1DRG - chains C and A of the 3 polymer chains in the assembly; structure by X-ray diffraction, 2.55 A resolution.

[Chain C]
Molecule: 19-nt DNA strand
Sequence (19 nucleotides; each row starts with the number of its first residue):
     1 ATATGCTATA CGAAGTTAT

[Chain A]
Name: Cre recombinase
From: Enterobacteria phage P1
Reference sequence: P06956 (RECR_BPP1); residue numbers follow UniProt; this construct covers 21-343
Chain sequence (323 residues; each row starts with the number of its first residue):
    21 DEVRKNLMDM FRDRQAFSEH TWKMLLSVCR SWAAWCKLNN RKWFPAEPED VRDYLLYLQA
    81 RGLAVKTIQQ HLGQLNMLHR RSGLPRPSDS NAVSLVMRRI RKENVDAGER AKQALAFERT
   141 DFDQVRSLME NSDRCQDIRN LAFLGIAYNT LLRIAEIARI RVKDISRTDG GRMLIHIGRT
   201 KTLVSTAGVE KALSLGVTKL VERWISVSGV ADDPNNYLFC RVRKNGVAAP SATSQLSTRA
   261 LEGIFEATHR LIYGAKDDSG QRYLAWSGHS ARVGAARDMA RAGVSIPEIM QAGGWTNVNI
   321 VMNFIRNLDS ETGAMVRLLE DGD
Disordered / not traced: 199-208
Sequence notes: engineered mutation Phe324 (Tyr in P06956)
Swiss-Prot annotation at these positions:
  - active site: Arg173, His289, Arg292, Trp315
Reported in the primary citation:
  - self-association interface (contacts with another copy of this molecule); pairs are residue here / residue on that copy: Ile306-Ile306 (hydrophobic contact), Asn319-Asn319 (hydrogen bond)

[Chain C / chain A interface]
Residue-residue contacts (46; chain C residue first):
  DA3(C) - Arg121(A)  salt bridge to the phosphate
  DT4(C) - Gln89(A)  base contact
  DT4(C) - Arg106(A)  hydrogen bond to the phosphate
  DT4(C) - Arg121(A)  salt bridge to the phosphate
  DG5(C) - Asn96(A)  hydrogen bond to the phosphate
  DG5(C) - Arg100(A)  salt bridge to the phosphate
  DG5(C) - Arg106(A)  salt bridge to the phosphate
  DC6(C) - Phe37(A)  phosphate contact
  DC6(C) - Thr41(A)  sugar contact
  DC6(C) - Met97(A)  phosphate contact
  DC6(C) - Arg100(A)  salt bridge to the phosphate
  DT7(C) - Phe37(A)  phosphate contact
  DT7(C) - Ser38(A)  hydrogen bond to the phosphate
  DT7(C) - Thr41(A)  hydrogen bond to the phosphate
  DT7(C) - Gln90(A)  hydrogen bond to the base
  DA8(C) - His40(A)  phosphate contact
  DA8(C) - Met44(A)  base contact
  DA8(C) - Gln90(A)  base contact
  DA8(C) - Arg173(A)  hydrogen bond to the phosphate
  DT9(C) - His40(A)  base contact
  DT9(C) - Lys43(A)  hydrogen bond to the base
  DT9(C) - Arg173(A)  salt bridge to the phosphate
  DT9(C) - Ile174(A)  hydrogen bond to the phosphate
  DT9(C) - Ala175(A)  hydrogen bond to the phosphate
  DT9(C) - Glu262(A)  sugar contact
  DT9(C) - His289(A)  sugar contact
  DA10(C) - Glu262(A)  phosphate contact
  DA10(C) - Arg282(A)  hydrogen bond to the sugar
  DA10(C) - Tyr283(A)  sugar contact
  DA10(C) - Ser287(A)  hydrogen bond to the phosphate
  DA10(C) - Gly288(A)  hydrogen bond to the phosphate
  DA10(C) - His289(A)  hydrogen bond to the phosphate
  DC11(C) - Arg259(A)  base contact
  DC11(C) - Glu262(A)  base contact
  DC11(C) - Arg282(A)  phosphate contact
  DC11(C) - Tyr283(A)  hydrogen bond to the phosphate
  DC11(C) - Ser287(A)  phosphate contact
  DG12(C) - Arg259(A)  hydrogen bond to the base
  DG12(C) - Glu266(A)  phosphate contact
  DG12(C) - Lys276(A)  salt bridge to the phosphate
  DA13(C) - Arg259(A)  base contact
  DT17(C) - Arg243(A)  hydrogen bond to the base
  DA18(C) - Arg243(A)  hydrogen bond to the sugar
  DA18(C) - Lys244(A)  base contact
  DT19(C) - Lys244(A)  hydrogen bond to the base
  DT19(C) - Asn245(A)  hydrogen bond to the phosphate
Also at the interface, not in a pair above, chain A (35 interface residues in all): Lys86, Gln94, Ser108, Met117, Ala134, Thr258, Leu284

[In short]
14 residues of chain C face 35 of chain A across their interface, with 19 hydrogen bonds and 7 salt bridges.
Polar pairs include DT7(C)-Gln90(A), DT9(C)-Lys43(A) and DG12(C)-Arg259(A). From UniProt: 4 active-site
residues on chain A. The paper reports a self-association interface involving Ile306(A) and Asn319(A).
Chain C is a 19-nt DNA strand and chain A is Cre recombinase (Enterobacteria phage P1); the structure, Crystal
structure of trimeric cre recombinase-lox complex, was determined by X-ray diffraction together with 1F44 from
the same study.
